7AOR - chains k and 2 of the 57 polymer chains in the assembly; structure by electron microscopy, 3.50 A resolution.

# Chain k
Protein: 30S Ribosomal protein S17-like protein
Organism: Trypanosoma cruzi
UniProt: A0A2V2XQ88 (A0A2V2XQ88_TRYCR); residues 1-309 here = UniProt positions 1-309
Amino-acid sequence (309 residues; numbered 1 to 309; the number before each row is that of its first residue):
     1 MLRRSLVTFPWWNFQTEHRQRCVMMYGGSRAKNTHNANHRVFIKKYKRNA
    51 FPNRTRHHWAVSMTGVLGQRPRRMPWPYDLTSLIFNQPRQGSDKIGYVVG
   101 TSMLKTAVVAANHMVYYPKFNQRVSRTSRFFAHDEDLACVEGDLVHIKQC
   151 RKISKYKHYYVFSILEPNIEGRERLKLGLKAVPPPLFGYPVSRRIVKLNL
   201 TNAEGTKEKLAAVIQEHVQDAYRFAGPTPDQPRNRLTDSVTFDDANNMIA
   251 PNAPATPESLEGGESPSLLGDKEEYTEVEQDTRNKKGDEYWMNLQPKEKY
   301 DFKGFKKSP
Not modelled in the structure: 1-9, 200-309

# Chain 2
Molecule: 8129-nt RNA strand
Organism: Trypanosoma cruzi (strain CL Brener)
Sequence (8129 nucleotides; numbered -2588 to 5540; the number before each row is that of its first residue; numbers below 1 keep their minus sign (U-2588 is residue -2588)):
 -2588 UUUAAUGGGUAAUUUUAAAGCAAGUAAUUAUGAAUUAGGAUAAGAACAGA
 -2538 AUUCCUCAAGUCCCUAAUUGCGAUUAUUUGUUAAGAUCUUUUUGAGGAUA
 -2488 GAUCUAAAAUUACCAAGUCCAAUUUUUGUAUAUGGGCGGGCUAUGAAAAU
 -2438 AUAAAAUUAUAUAUUUUCUAGUUUGAUCGAAAAUGCUUUUCGAUUUGAAA
 -2388 AUUUAAAUUAAAUUUAAGUUUAAUUUUCAAUUUUCAAAAUUUGAAACAAU
 -2338 UUUGGAAUUUUGGUAGGUAUUUUAUUGAUAGGUUUAAAUCACCGCUGUAU
 -2288 AAAUUUUGGUAGUAAAACUUUUUGUAAUAAUGCGUUUUUAUUAUCAGUUA
 -2238 UUUAUGGGUGUUUGUGAUUUAAAUGUAAUCAGUUUAGUACAAAUCAUUUU
 -2188 UCUAAAUUAUUUUGAGUUUUGGGAUUUGGAGGUUUGAACUUGAAUUUAAA
 -2138 UUUAGUUUCAAGUCAAGUCGUAUAAAAAACAUGGCAUUUUUUGUUGCUAU
 -2088 AAGUUUUUUAUAUAACUCUUUGAUUCGAAAUUAAAUUUAAAUUUAGGUUU
 -2038 UAGCUAUUUUAAAUUCCAACUUGAAAUUUGUUUUGGGUUUUUAUAAUUGA
 -1988 GUUUUAAAUUUUAAAUCCAAAUUUAAAUAGGAUCUUCUUUACUAAUGAAA
 -1938 AUAUUUUACAAAUCUUUUGCAAAAAUAUUUUAAUUUAGUAAGGAUGGUUG
 -1888 GUAUUUUAAAUUUCGGUUUAAUUUUUAAAAUUUUUUUAUUGACCAAACAU
 -1838 UUUCAAGGUUAGUGGGAAUAGCUAUGACUUUGGUUUAGAUUUAGUUUUAU
 -1788 CAUUGAAUUGUUAUGUAAAGGAUUUGUGGUUAUACAAUAUGUUUAUGUAU
 -1738 GUGUUUAUUAUAUGUACUCGAUUAGAGAAGCUAAACUUAAAUUCAAACCU
 -1688 CCAAUUUCCAAAACUUGAAACAAUUUUUAGGUGAUUUAUUAAGAAUUGAU
 -1638 UUAAAAUUAUGAAUGUAUAAAUUUUGGUAGUAGGUUUUUUUUGUAAUAAU
 -1588 GUGUUUAUAAAUUGUAACUAAUCUGGUUUAAACUAUUUUUCUAAAUUAUU
 -1538 UUAGGUUUUUUUUGGGACAUGAGAGUUUAAAUUUGAAUUUACUUUUAAGU
 -1488 UAUCAAUAAAAAACAUGUUUUUUGUGCUAUUAAAAUUUAUAUAAUCUUUU
 -1438 UGACGUCAAAUUUAAAUUUAGGUUUAUUCUAAUUCGAAACUUUUUGGUUU
 -1388 UUUAAUAAAUAACUCCAAUAAAUCUAAAUUUUUUUAUAGAUCAAACAUUU
 -1338 UUAAGGUUGGUAGGCAUAGUUAUGACUUUCUAGUUUAAUUUAGUUUUAUU
 -1288 UAUUGAAUUGUUAUGUAAAGGAUUUGUGGUUGGGAAUGUUUAUGUUUAUG
 -1238 UUUAUUAUGUGUAUUUUAUUUAAUUAGAAAAGCUUUUAAAAAUUUAAAAU
 -1188 UUGUAAUCCAAAUUUUACCAAUUAAGAAGAAUAUUAUAAUAAUGGGUGUC
 -1138 UUAUAUUUUAAAUAAAUAUUUAAAUUCCGUGUAGUAAAUUUAUUAUUUGU
 -1088 AUUAUUUAUAUAAUAGGUGUAUUAUAUUUAAAUUUUAAAUUUGUUGUUUU
 -1038 AUAUUUAGAUACAUAUUUAUAGAUUAAUAUAUUUAAAUAAUAUUUUAAAA
  -988 UUUAUUGAACUGUAAUUAUUAGUUUAAUAUUUUUAGUUUGAUGUUGAAAU
  -938 AUUUAAUUAAAGAUGUUACAGUUGUUCUAUAUGUACCAAAUAAAUAUAGU
  -888 AAGAUUAUUUUAGUUGAAUUAAUAAAUAAAUAUUUAUUUUUCUUUGUAAA
  -838 UAUUAUGAACAAUUUAAAAAUUAAUCUGUUUAACUAAAAUGUUAUAUAUA
  -788 AUAAUCUAAGUUAAUUUGAAUAUUAAAAGUACAAGUAUAAUUUGUAAUUC
  -738 UAAAGUAUUUUAAUGGUAUAUUUUUAGUAGGUAAAUGAAAAGUAUAAAUG
  -688 GAUAUAACUUAAUAUUUAAUAUUUGUUUAAUGAAAAGUAUUUUAUUAUUA
  -638 UAUUGUAUAGUAUUAUUAUAGUGUAUAGUUUUUUAAAAAUAUAAAAAUAU
  -588 UGUUAAUAAAAUUAUCGUAUUUUAAGUGCGUUUAUUAAAUGCGUUUGUCU
  -538 AAGAUAAUUAUUUAAGAUUAUUCUUGUAAAUAUAUUUAAAUAUUAAUAAU
  -488 UCUUAAAAUAAAAAAAUAUCCUCAAUUGCAAUAUUAUUGUAGCAUAGUAA
  -438 UUUGUUAACUAAAUAUUAAAGUGUUCCAUAGAAAAUUUUUAAAUUACAAC
  -388 AAAUAAAAUAAAGUAUGAAUUAAUAUCAAAAUUUUAAUAAAAAUUAAAAA
  -338 AUUAAAAUAGGGCAAGUCCUACUCUCCUUUACAAAGAGAACAUUAUGAUA
  -288 UGUAAUUGUAUGUUUGAUUGGGGCAAUACUAUAUUUAUUUAUAUAGCAUA
  -238 AGAACUAUAUUCUUUGAAAUUAUAAAAGGUUCGAGCAGGUUAACAAGCAU
  -188 UAAAAAUAAAUGUGUUUCAUCGUCUACUUAUUACCAUGAUUGAUUGUUCA
  -138 UCAAAAUAGUAAUUCGUUAGUUGGGUUAAAAUCGUUGUAAAGCAGAUUUG
   -88 UUUAUAUAUUUAAUUUUUAUAAUUAAUAAUAAUUAAUAUAAGUACGCAAG
   -38 GAUUGAUUAUUGAAAAAAGAAAGAAGAAUAUAAUUUAUAUAAAUUAUGGU
    12 CAAUUGUUAGUAUUCAUAUUAAUUUUUUUAAAUGUUUUAUCAUUUUAUAA
    62 AGGUUUAUUUUUGAAAGAUUUUUUGUAUAAAAUUUUAGGAAUAGUUAAUA
   112 AUAAUUUAUAAUUUUGAUUAGAUUGUUUUGUUAAUGCUAUUAGAUGGGUG
   162 UGGAAAAAUAAAAAAAAUAAUUAAUAUAUAUCAAUAAUAAAUUAAAUUAA
   212 UCUAUUAGUCAGAAAUGGAUGCCAGCCGUUGCGGUAAUUUCUAUGCUUUU
   262 AAAUAUUAUACAAUUAUCAUAUUAAAUUGUUAAGUGCUGAUUUAACCAAU
   312 AAAAAUAUAAAUAAUUUUUAUUUGUUUUUAAACACCAUUAGGUAUAUGCA
   362 AAUAUAAAAUUAUAGUAAUUAUAAAUUAUAUUAUAUUAUAUUUAUUCAUA
   412 UAAUUAAUAGGAUAAUAUUUGUAGUUUUUGAUACCAUGAUAAGGAUUAUA
   462 AAUUGAAAGUGUUAAUAUCAUAAUCAAAAUUUAUUAUUUAUAUUAAAUAU
   512 GUAUGUGUAGAUAAAAUAAGAAAUUAAAAAGGUAUUGUUGCCCACCAAUU
   562 UUUAUAAUAAAAAUAACGUGCAGUAAUUAAUAUAUUUAUAAAAAUAUAUU
   612 UUAGCUAAAUUAGAAUCAAUUUAAUAAUUUUAAGUUUUGGUUGAUUAAAA
   662 GAGGAGUUUUUGGAAGGUGGGGAUUUUCAUUUUGAUUUCCCAGAGAACCA
   712 GAGAGGCGGGAACCAGCGUUUUAUUUUUGGGGGAGAGCGGAGCGCGAGGA
   762 AAGCCCAUUUUGAGCAGGAGUUUUUCGGGGGGGAGGGGGCAUUUCUGGCG
   812 GAGAACAGAGAUUCUUGUUUCGGAAGGGGAGCAGGCCCGACAGAUUUUUG
   862 CCAACGCAUUCAGGAGGGGAGCCUUAUUUGAAGUGCGCUUUCUUUCAAGA
   912 GGGGGAGAGAAGGGGAGAAGGGGAAGUGAGAAAUUUAGAAUUACACGGUG
   962 AAAUUAAAUUUUGACUAAAUUAAGGUUGCCCUCUUGUCGUCUCUAUCUCC
  1012 UCCCAACCCCUCUCCCCUUGGAUCCUUCCCCCCAAAACUCCUCGAUGUUU
  1062 CUUCCCUACCCAAAUCACUUCAGCGUUCCCCCGCUACCCAAUCAUCCUCC
  1112 UACCAAACCCCCCGCCCCCUUUACCCUCGCCCCCUCUCUCAAUCCAACUU
  1162 CUCCUUUCUCAAUCCUCCUCCUCUCCCCAACCCUCUCCCCAAAAUUAAUU
  1212 CCUCGUCUAAAAUUCCAUUUUGUUUAUAAAAAAAAUUAAGUUGAUAUUAA
  1262 UAUUAUUAAAUAUUCAAAAUUAUUUAUUAAUAUAAAGAAAGAAUAUUUUA
  1312 UUAGUAUAAUAUUAAUGUGUAUAAUGUUAAGUCAAAUUAAAAUGCCAGAU
  1362 AUGUUAAAAAACAGGCUAUUGUAUUUAUCAAUAGACAAAAAAAUAUGUUU
  1412 AAAUUUAAAUGUAUAUUUUUGUAAUAUGGUUUUGUAAUGCACAAAAUGAA
  1462 UAAGGAACAUUUUUGUAUAUUAAUUUAUAUGAUACAAAAAAACAUGACUA
  1512 CAUGAUAAGUACAAGAGGAGACAGACGACAGUGUCCACAGCACCCGUUUC
  1562 AGCACAGUUGGAGGAGAGGGGAUAAGAUUUAUUGAUGAAAUUUGUGAUUU
  1612 GCAUCGUGGUACAGAAAAGUUAUGUGAAUAUAAAAGUGUAGAACAAUGUC
  1662 UUCCGAUUUCGACAGGUUAGAAGAUGGGGAAGAGCAGGCAUUUUGGAGAA
  1712 GGCGAGGGCGACGGGCAAGCGAAAGAUUUUGAAACUUUCCGAGAAGGGGG
  1762 AACAGAGGGGUAAGGGGCUCCGGUUUAGACAGAGGAAUUUCGUUGACAAA
  1812 GAGACAGAAGUUUUGGGGCGAGCAGGCUUUCAGGAAUGGAUUCUUGAUGA
  1862 GGGGGAGGGGAUUUUAAACAGGGAGGAGAGAGAGGGGAAUCGAUAGCGGC
  1912 UUUGGGGCAGAAAGAAUUGAUUAUUUAGAAGGGGGCCGCGAGGAGGGGAG
  1962 AGUCGAAGGAUUUUUGAUUUUUGUGAAGGAGAAGGAAGGGAGCAGAUUCG
  2012 AACGGGAUAGCGAGAGGGAGAAGCAAGGGGGGUUUUUGGGGGUUAAAAGG
  2062 AAACCAGUUUUAGACCAAAGAAAGGGGGGGGCCGGGAAUUCAGCUUUGUG
  2112 GAACACCCCAAAGGGAUUUGAGGAAUUUUUGGGGGAGCUCGACGGCGGGC
  2162 GGAGCAUUAUUUGAGGAGGGCGGGAGCAGAAGGCUUUCUGAGGAAAGAGG
  2212 GGACCGAGAUCGAUGAAGGUUAUUUUUUGGUUAUUGAGGAUUGUUUAAAA
  2262 UUGAAUAAAAAGGCUUUUUGGAAGGGGAUUUUUGGGGGACACCGCCAGAG
  2312 GAGGAGGGUUUUGGAAGAGUUUGUUUUGAGAGGAGGUUUUGAGGGGAGGG
  2362 GAGAGAGGGAACGGGAGAGGAACGGACCAGAGAGGAGAGUUGAGGAAGGC
  2412 GGUUUUGAAGGAGAGGGGAGGCUUUCGGACCAAGGGAAGGAAGGGAGGUU
  2462 AAGAAAAGGAAAAACAAUUUGUGAGGGAGAAGGGUUUUUGGAGGGGUUUU
  2512 GGGAAGAGAGGGGUUUUGGGGAAACCAGAUGAGAUUGUUUGCAGAAACAA
  2562 AGGGGUUUUUGGGCAAAGGAAUACAAUUUGCAGAGGGGGGAGAGCGGAAG
  2612 GAGGAACACGGGAGGGAAGACAGGAUUUAGGAAGCGAGAGAGAGGAGAGG
  2662 GGAAAGGGUUUAGUUGGAAUGAAGAGGUAGUUUGUAGGAAGUUAAGAAUA
  2712 AUGGUUAUAAAUUUUAUAUAAAAGCGGAGAAAAAAGAAAGGGUCUUUUAA
  2762 UGUCAGGUUGUUUAUAUAGAAUAUAUGGGGUAGGUUUUAGUUUAGGAUUU
  2812 UUUAUAGCAUUGCAAAUAAUUUGUGGAGUGUGUUUAGCUUGAUUAUUUUU
  2862 UAGUUGUUUUAUUUGUUCAAAUUGAUAUUUUGUAUUAUUUUUAUGAGAUU
  2912 UUGAUUUGGGUUUUGUGAUAAGAAGUGUACAUAUAUGUUUUACAUCUUUA
  2962 UUAUAUUUACUAUUAUAUAUCCAUAUAUUUAAGUCAAUAACGUUAAUAAU
  3012 AUUGUUUGACACACAUAUAUUAGUAUGAUUUAUAGGUUUUAUAUUGUUUG
  3062 UAUUUAUAAUAAUAAUAGCUUUUAUAGGAUAUGUACUGCCUUGUACAAUG
  3112 AUGUCAUACUGAGGUUUAACGGUGUUUAGUAAUAUUAUAGCAACAGUACC
  3162 AAUUUUAGGUAUAUGAUUAUGUUAUUGAAUUUGGGGAAGUGAAUUUAUAA
  3212 ACGAUUUUACAUUAUUAAAGUUACAUGUAUUACAUGUGUUAUUACCAUUU
  3262 AUAUUACUAAUAAUAUUAAUUUUACAUUUAUUUUGUCUACAUUAUUUUAU
  3312 GAGUUCUGAUGCAUUUUGUGAUAGGUUUGCAUUUUAUUGUGAAAGAUUAA
  3362 GUUUUUGUAUGUGGUUUUAUUUGAGAGAUAUGUUUUUAGCAUUUUCAAUA
  3412 UUAUUAUGUAUGAUGUAUGUUAUAUUUAUAAAUUGGUAUUUUGUAUUUCA
  3462 UGAGGAAUCUUGAGUUAUAGUAGAUACACUAAAAACAUCAGAUAAAAUAU
  3512 UACCAGAAUGAUUUUUUUUGUAUUUAUUCGGUUUUUUAAAGGCAAUCCCA
  3562 GAUAAGUUUAUGGGUUUGUUUUUAAUGGUUAUUUUAUUAUUCUCAUUAUU
  3612 UUUAUUUAUAUUGAAUUGUAUAUUAUGAUUUGUGUAUUGUAGAAGUUCAU
  3662 UAUUAUGAUUAACAUAUUCGUUAAUAUUAUUUUAUAGUAUAUGAAUGAGU
  3712 GGUUUUUUAGCAUUAUAUGUAGUAUUAGCAUAUCCAAUAUGAAUGGAAUU
  3762 ACAAUACUGAGUAUUAUUAUUAUUUUUGUUGAUAGUGUGUAGGUUAGAUU
  3812 AGUUUAGAAUAAAAAAAUAAGUAUUUUGAUAUUAUUAAAGUAAAAGAGGA
  3862 AUUUUGGGCGGAAGAGAAGGAGACAGGAGAGGAAAUGAAGGAGAAAGGUU
  3912 UUGAGAGGGGGGUUUUUUGAGGGGAGGAAAAAGAAUUUUGAAUUUGAACU
  3962 AUUUGUUUAAGUUAUGGGAGAGAAGCAAGGAGGAGAAAAGUAGGGGAAUU
  4012 UUGAGGAGAUUCUUGGGGAGAGGCGGGCGGGCGACGGCGGUUUUGAAAAC
  4062 ACCCAUUUUUAGGAGGAUAAGAGGGGAGAAAAGGGGAAAUGGAAUUGGGA
  4112 AUUGCCUUUGCCAAACUUUUAGAAGAAAGAGCAGGAAAGGUUAGGGGGAG
  4162 GAGAGAAGAAAGGGAAAGUUGUGAUUUUGGAGUUAUAGAAUAAGAUCAAA
  4212 UAAGUUAAUAAUAUCAAAGAAAAGUAUAUAUACGCUAGAACAAAUGAAGA
  4262 AUAAUAAAUUUUUAAUAUUGAUAAAAGAUAAUUUUACAACUCAAAAACCA
  4312 AGAAAUUGAUAAGAAAAAAUAAAUAUAUUAACAAUUAAUCUAAAAUAAAA
  4362 AAUAUAAAUGAUAAUAAGUCAUAUUAUAAAGAAAAAGCCAAUACAAAUAC
  4412 AAAGGUAACUUAGUUGUAAUAAUAGACAGAAAACUUUGAUAAAAAAUCCA
  4462 AAUACAAUUGGAAUAGCUCCAAUGCAAAGAAAGAGACAUGCAAGUAGUAA
  4512 ACUUAUUAAAAAGUUAUUAAAAAAAGAAAAAAAUAUGAAGUUGAUUAAAA
  4562 AAUAGUUUUCAUUGUAUUUAAAGUCAAAAAUAUUAUAUAUAAUAAAAAAA
  4612 UAGUAUAUAAUAAUAAGUAAUACUAAACUUAUACUAUAAAUUAAGUGAAA
  4662 AUUUAAAUAUAAAUAAAAGAUAUAAUUUUUUGUUGAAAUAAAUAUUAGGA
  4712 AUAAAAAGCAAAAAUUAUUCACACUUAACACAAAUAGUAAACUAACGAUA
  4762 GCAAAGCUGUUUAAUCCAAUUAAAACGCAUGUACAAGAUUGAAAUAAUAG
  4812 AAGUUUGAUGAAUAAAAUAUAAAAAUAAAUGAAGCUAAUUAGUAGAAUUA
  4862 UUAAUAUAAAACAAAACAAAAUAUAAAAAGUUAACAUAUAAAUAAAAAUA
  4912 AAGACACCAAGUCUAAUAUAAAGUUGCUCCAUAAACAAAAUUAAAAAGGC
  4962 GAUGUAUAAUUUGAAUAAAAUUAAUAAUGUGUAAAAUAGGCAUAAAAUUC
  5012 CAAGUCAUUCUUCAUCAAAAACUAAAAAACAAAAAUCACAUAGGAAAAAA
  5062 CAGUAGUUUAAUAUCAUAAAAUAUAAUAAUAUAAAUAAUAAUAUAAAAUU
  5112 UAUUAAGUUUAACAUGUAGUAAUAUCAUAGAACUAAAAUUUUAUAUCCAA
  5162 AUCUACUGGACAUUAAUAAUAAAAAGAGCAAUAAGCUAAAUAUUUCAAAG
  5212 AGGAUUGAUAUAAUAAUAAUAUGAUUAAUAAAUAUAAAUAAGAAUAUAAU
  5262 AAUGUAUUGAAUAAUAAUAAUAAUGAAUAAAAAUCUGGUAUCGAAUGAUA
  5312 GAAAGCAAAAAAAUAAUGUAAAGCAAAAUAAGAAUAAGAGUAUAAAGAUG
  5362 AAACAAAUAUAAGAAUCUAAUAAUGUUAUUCAAAAUAGGUUAAUAAUUAA
  5412 UAAUCAGAGUAAAUCAAAGCUUAGUAAUGUUAGUGUAGUAUAAUCACAUA
  5462 AGAUAAUAAAGCUGUAGAUAAUAAGAAAUAUAAAUAUGUGUAUGAUAUAU
  5512 AAAAACAAGGAUUUUUUGGGGGUUUAGGG
Not modelled in the structure: -2588 to 0, 395-537, 614-5540

# Chain k / chain 2 interface
Contacting residue pairs - 149 pairs, chain k then chain 2:
  Pro10(k) - U196(2)  base contact
  Trp11(k) - G141(2)  phosphate contact
  Phe14(k) - U31(2)  phosphate contact
  Phe14(k) - A32(2)  phosphate contact
  Gln15(k) - A32(2)  phosphate contact
  Gln15(k) - A33(2)  phosphate contact
  Thr16(k) - A262(2)  hydrogen bond to the base
  His18(k) - U196(2)  stacking on the base
  Arg19(k) - A197(2)  base contact
  Arg19(k) - U199(2)  sugar contact
  Arg19(k) - A200(2)  salt bridge to the phosphate
  Arg19(k) - A262(2)  base contact
  Gln20(k) - U196(2)  base contact
  Arg21(k) - A195(2)  base contact
  Arg21(k) - U196(2)  salt bridge to the phosphate
  Arg21(k) - A197(2)  salt bridge to the phosphate
  Cys22(k) - A195(2)  hydrogen bond to the base
  Ser29(k) - U140(2)  hydrogen bond to the phosphate
  Ala31(k) - U139(2)  sugar contact
  Ala31(k) - U140(2)  phosphate contact
  Lys32(k) - U151(2)  hydrogen bond to the sugar
  Lys32(k) - A195(2)  phosphate contact
  Asn33(k) - A32(2)  hydrogen bond to the phosphate
  Asn33(k) - A33(2)  hydrogen bond to the phosphate
  Asn33(k) - U140(2)  hydrogen bond to the sugar
  Asn33(k) - G141(2)  sugar contact
  Thr34(k) - U140(2)  sugar contact
  Thr34(k) - A150(2)  hydrogen bond to the sugar
  Thr34(k) - U151(2)  sugar contact
  His35(k) - A33(2)  hydrogen bond to the sugar
  Asn36(k) - U140(2)  hydrogen bond to the base
  Asn36(k) - G141(2)  hydrogen bond to the sugar
  Asn36(k) - U149(2)  sugar contact
  Asn36(k) - A150(2)  phosphate contact
  Ala37(k) - A32(2)  base contact
  Ala37(k) - A33(2)  base contact
  Ala37(k) - U268(2)  base contact
  Asn38(k) - U268(2)  hydrogen bond to the sugar
  His39(k) - U267(2)  sugar contact
  His39(k) - U268(2)  hydrogen bond to the sugar
  Arg40(k) - A150(2)  salt bridge to the phosphate
  Arg40(k) - U151(2)  salt bridge to the phosphate
  Lys44(k) - G376(2)  base contact
  Lys44(k) - A565(2)  salt bridge to the phosphate
  Tyr46(k) - G132(2)  sugar contact
  Lys47(k) - A565(2)  phosphate contact
  Arg48(k) - A98(2)  base contact
  Arg48(k) - A375(2)  sugar contact
  Arg48(k) - G376(2)  salt bridge to the phosphate
  Arg48(k) - A565(2)  hydrogen bond to the phosphate
  Asn49(k) - A565(2)  hydrogen bond to the phosphate
  Asn49(k) - U566(2)  phosphate contact
  Pro52(k) - U130(2)  base contact
  Pro52(k) - A131(2)  hydrogen bond to the sugar
  Asn53(k) - U97(2)  base contact
  Asn53(k) - U130(2)  hydrogen bond to the base
  Asn53(k) - A131(2)  hydrogen bond to the base
  Arg54(k) - A102(2)  salt bridge to the phosphate
  Thr55(k) - G99(2)  phosphate contact
  Thr55(k) - G100(2)  sugar contact
  Thr55(k) - A101(2)  base contact
  Thr55(k) - A128(2)  base contact
  Thr55(k) - U129(2)  hydrogen bond to the base
  Thr55(k) - U130(2)  base contact
  Arg56(k) - U97(2)  salt bridge to the phosphate
  Arg56(k) - G99(2)  phosphate contact
  Arg56(k) - G100(2)  base contact
  His57(k) - U97(2)  hydrogen bond to the sugar
  His57(k) - A98(2)  sugar contact
  His57(k) - G99(2)  phosphate contact
  His58(k) - U97(2)  hydrogen bond to the base
  His58(k) - G132(2)  sugar contact
  Trp59(k) - U97(2)  phosphate contact
  Trp59(k) - A98(2)  hydrogen bond to the phosphate
  Ala60(k) - A98(2)  hydrogen bond to the phosphate
  Ser62(k) - U96(2)  hydrogen bond to the sugar
  Ser62(k) - A133(2)  base contact
  Met63(k) - U96(2)  hydrogen bond to the sugar
  Met63(k) - U149(2)  phosphate contact
  Thr64(k) - U66(2)  base contact
  Thr64(k) - U134(2)  sugar contact
  Thr64(k) - G136(2)  phosphate contact
  Gly65(k) - U66(2)  base contact
  Gly65(k) - G136(2)  phosphate contact
  Val66(k) - U94(2)  sugar contact
  Val66(k) - U95(2)  sugar contact
  Val66(k) - G136(2)  sugar contact
  Val66(k) - U137(2)  phosphate contact
  Leu67(k) - U137(2)  sugar contact
  Gln69(k) - U96(2)  hydrogen bond to the sugar
  Arg70(k) - C148(2)  phosphate contact
  Arg70(k) - U149(2)  salt bridge to the phosphate
  Arg72(k) - U149(2)  base contact
  Arg73(k) - U94(2)  sugar contact
  Arg73(k) - U95(2)  sugar contact
  Pro75(k) - A93(2)  base contact
  Arg89(k) - A90(2)  hydrogen bond to the base
  Arg89(k) - A91(2)  base contact
  Gln90(k) - A91(2)  base contact
  Gln90(k) - A92(2)  base contact
  Gly91(k) - A92(2)  hydrogen bond to the sugar
  Ser102(k) - U120(2)  hydrogen bond to the sugar
  Met103(k) - A108(2)  sugar contact
  Met103(k) - A121(2)  sugar contact
  Met103(k) - A122(2)  phosphate contact
  Leu104(k) - A108(2)  hydrogen bond to the sugar
  Lys105(k) - A109(2)  sugar contact
  Thr106(k) - A108(2)  hydrogen bond to the sugar
  His113(k) - A93(2)  phosphate contact
  His113(k) - U94(2)  salt bridge to the phosphate
  Met114(k) - A93(2)  sugar contact
  Pro118(k) - U146(2)  hydrogen bond to the sugar
  Pro118(k) - G147(2)  phosphate contact
  Lys119(k) - U146(2)  hydrogen bond to the sugar
  Lys119(k) - G147(2)  phosphate contact
  Lys119(k) - C148(2)  phosphate contact
  Arg126(k) - U95(2)  salt bridge to the phosphate
  Thr127(k) - U126(2)  hydrogen bond to the base
  Phe130(k) - A93(2)  phosphate contact
  Phe131(k) - U107(2)  phosphate contact
  Phe131(k) - A108(2)  sugar contact
  Phe131(k) - A122(2)  phosphate contact
  His133(k) - A109(2)  sugar contact
  Gln149(k) - A91(2)  hydrogen bond to the sugar
  Gln149(k) - A92(2)  sugar contact
  Lys152(k) - A90(2)  phosphate contact
  Lys152(k) - A91(2)  salt bridge to the phosphate
  Ile153(k) - A109(2)  phosphate contact
  Ser154(k) - U107(2)  phosphate contact
  Ser154(k) - A108(2)  hydrogen bond to the phosphate
  Ser154(k) - A109(2)  phosphate contact
  Lys155(k) - U107(2)  salt bridge to the phosphate
  Lys155(k) - A108(2)  hydrogen bond to the phosphate
  Tyr156(k) - U107(2)  sugar contact
  Tyr156(k) - A108(2)  phosphate contact
  Lys157(k) - A108(2)  hydrogen bond to the phosphate
  Lys157(k) - A109(2)  phosphate contact
  His158(k) - A91(2)  hydrogen bond to the phosphate
  His158(k) - A92(2)  salt bridge to the phosphate
  Phe187(k) - U330(2)  base contact
  Gly188(k) - U330(2)  base contact
  Tyr189(k) - U124(2)  stacking on the base
  Tyr189(k) - U125(2)  hydrogen bond to the phosphate
  Pro190(k) - A101(2)  sugar contact
  Pro190(k) - U125(2)  base contact
  Val191(k) - A102(2)  phosphate contact
  Ser192(k) - A101(2)  phosphate contact
  Arg193(k) - A102(2)  salt bridge to the phosphate
  Arg194(k) - A361(2)  salt bridge to the phosphate
Other interface residues (no listed pair), chain k (89 interface residues in all): Arg30, Phe51, Val61, Trp76, Lys94, Val115, Ser128, Arg129, Glu135, Cys150
Other interface residues (no listed pair), chain 2 (68 interface residues in all): U34, A68, U106, U110, U123, U152, A269, A331, C360, U564

# Summary
89 residues of chain k face 68 of chain 2 across their interface; the contacts include 40 hydrogen bonds, 17
salt bridges and 2 aromatic stacking contacts. Among the polar pairs are Thr16(k)-A262(2), Cys22(k)-A195(2)
and Asn36(k)-U140(2).
Chain k is 30S Ribosomal protein S17-like protein (Trypanosoma cruzi) and chain 2 is an 8129-nt RNA strand
(Trypanosoma cruzi (strain CL Brener)); the structure, mt-SSU from Trypanosoma cruzi in complex with mt-IF-3,
was determined by electron microscopy (same publication as 7ANE, 7AIH and 7AM2).
